8JCH - chains B and N of the 18 polymer chains in the assembly; structure by electron microscopy, 2.70 A resolution.

== Chain B ==
Protein: DNA-directed RNA polymerase II subunit RPB2
From: Saccharomyces cerevisiae S288C
Notes: EC 2.7.7.6
UniProt: P08518 (RPB2_YEAST); numbering as in UniProt (aligned over 1-1224)
Sequence (1259 residues; each row starts with the number of its first residue):
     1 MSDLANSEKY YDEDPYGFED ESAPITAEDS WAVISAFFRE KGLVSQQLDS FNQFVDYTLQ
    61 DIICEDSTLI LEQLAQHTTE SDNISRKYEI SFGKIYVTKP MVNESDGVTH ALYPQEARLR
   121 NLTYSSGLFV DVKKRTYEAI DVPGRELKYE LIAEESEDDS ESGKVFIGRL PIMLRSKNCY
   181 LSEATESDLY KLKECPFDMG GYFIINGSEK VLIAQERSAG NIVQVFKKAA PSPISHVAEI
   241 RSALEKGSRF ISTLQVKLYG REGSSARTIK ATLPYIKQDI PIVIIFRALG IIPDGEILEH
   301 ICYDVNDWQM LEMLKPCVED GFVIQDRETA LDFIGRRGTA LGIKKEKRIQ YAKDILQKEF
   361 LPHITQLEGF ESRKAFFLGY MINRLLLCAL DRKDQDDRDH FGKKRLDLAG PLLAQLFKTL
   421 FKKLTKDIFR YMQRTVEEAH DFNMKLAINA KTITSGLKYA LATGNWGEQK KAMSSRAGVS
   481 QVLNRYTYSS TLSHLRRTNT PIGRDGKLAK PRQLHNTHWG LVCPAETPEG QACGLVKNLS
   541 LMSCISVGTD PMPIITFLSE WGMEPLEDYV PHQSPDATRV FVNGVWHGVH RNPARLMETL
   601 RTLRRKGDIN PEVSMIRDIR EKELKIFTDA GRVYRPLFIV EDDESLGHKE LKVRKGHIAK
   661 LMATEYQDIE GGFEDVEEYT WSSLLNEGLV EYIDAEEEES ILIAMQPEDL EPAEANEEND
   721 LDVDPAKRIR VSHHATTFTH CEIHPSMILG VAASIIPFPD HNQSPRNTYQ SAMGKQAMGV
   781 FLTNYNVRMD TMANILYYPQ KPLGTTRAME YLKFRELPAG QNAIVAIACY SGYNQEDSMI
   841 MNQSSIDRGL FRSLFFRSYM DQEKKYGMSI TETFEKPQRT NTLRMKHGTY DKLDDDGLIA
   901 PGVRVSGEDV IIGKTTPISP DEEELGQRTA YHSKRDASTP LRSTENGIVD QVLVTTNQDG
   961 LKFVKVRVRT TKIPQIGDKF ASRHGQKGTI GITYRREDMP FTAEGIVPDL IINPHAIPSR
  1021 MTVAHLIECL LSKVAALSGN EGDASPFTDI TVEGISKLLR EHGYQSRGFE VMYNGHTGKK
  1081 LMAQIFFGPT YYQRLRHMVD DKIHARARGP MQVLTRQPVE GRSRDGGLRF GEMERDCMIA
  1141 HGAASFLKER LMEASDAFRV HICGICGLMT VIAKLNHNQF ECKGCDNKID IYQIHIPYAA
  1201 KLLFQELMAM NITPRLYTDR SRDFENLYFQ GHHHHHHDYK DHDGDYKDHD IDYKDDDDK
Unresolved in the structure: 1-17, 73-84, 138-162, 504-506, 920-929, 1225-1259
Sequence notes: expression tag (1225-1259)
Metal / ion sites: Zn2+: Cys1163, Cys1166, Cys1182, Cys1185

== Chain N ==
Molecule: 48-nt DNA strand
Sequence (48 nucleotides; each row starts with the number of its first residue; numbers below 1 keep their minus sign (DC-25 is residue -25)):
   -25 CCGTGTCTAG CACAGGTAAA TGGTTTGTGT CTGCTTATCG GTAGAGTG
Unresolved in the structure: -25 to -17, 22

== Chain B / chain N interface ==
Pairs across the interface (24):
  Glu216(B) - DT0(N)  base contact
  Ser218(B) - DT0(N)  base contact
  Arg249(B) - DT-2(N)  base contact
  Arg249(B) - DT-1(N)  hydrogen bond to the base
  Phe250(B) - DT-2(N)  hydrogen bond to the base
  Ile251(B) - DT-2(N)  base contact
  Ile251(B) - DT-1(N)  base contact
  Tyr275(B) - DG-4(N)  hydrogen bond to the sugar
  Tyr275(B) - DG-3(N)  hydrogen bond to the base
  Arg398(B) - DT0(N)  hydrogen bond to the base
  Arg398(B) - DG1(N)  base contact
  Asp399(B) - DG1(N)  hydrogen bond to the base
  Lys404(B) - DT0(N)  hydrogen bond to the base
  Lys404(B) - DG1(N)  base contact
  Lys426(B) - DA-7(N)  phosphate contact
  Lys426(B) - DA-6(N)  salt bridge to the phosphate
  Arg430(B) - DA-7(N)  salt bridge to the phosphate
  Pro501(B) - DT0(N)  base contact
  Ile502(B) - DG1(N)  base contact
  Lys507(B) - DT2(N)  base contact
  Lys507(B) - DG3(N)  hydrogen bond to the sugar
  Leu508(B) - DG1(N)  sugar contact
  Leu508(B) - DT2(N)  sugar contact
  Pro511(B) - DG1(N)  base contact
Interface residues without a listed pair, chain B (19 interface residues in all): Arg217, Thr500, Lys510

== In short ==
The interface between chain B and chain N involves 19 residues on one side and 10 on the other, with 8
hydrogen bonds and 2 salt bridges. Polar pairs include Arg249(B)-DT-1(N), Phe250(B)-DT-2(N) and
Tyr275(B)-DG-3(N). Cys1163(B), Cys1166(B), Cys1182(B) and Cys1185(B) form the Zn2+ site.
Chain B is DNA-directed RNA polymerase II subunit RPB2 (Saccharomyces cerevisiae S288C) and chain N is a 48-nt
DNA strand; the structure, Cryo-EM structure of yeast Rat1-bound Pol II pre-termination transcription complex
1 (Pol II Rat1-PTTC1), was determined by electron microscopy together with 8K5P from the same study.
